9CVT - chains B and D of the 6 polymer chains in the assembly; structure by electron microscopy, 4.41 A resolution (low resolution: residue-level contacts below are approximate; hydrogen-bond / salt-bridge calls are withheld).

[Chain B]
Protein: Histone doublet miniH2B-H2A
UniProtKB: A0A097I1R9 (H2A_MELV); numbering as in UniProt (aligned over 1-168)
Amino-acid sequence (168 residues; row label = number of the first residue in the row):
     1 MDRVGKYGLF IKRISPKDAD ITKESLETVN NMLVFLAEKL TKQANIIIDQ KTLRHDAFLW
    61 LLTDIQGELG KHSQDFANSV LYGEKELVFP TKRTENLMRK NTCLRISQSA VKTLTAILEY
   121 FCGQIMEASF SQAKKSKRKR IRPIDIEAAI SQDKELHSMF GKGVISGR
Unresolved in the structure: 1-4

[Chain D]
Protein: Histone doublet H4-H3
UniProtKB: A0A097I2D0 (H4H3_MELV); residue numbers follow UniProt; this construct covers 1-216
Amino-acid sequence (216 residues; each row starts with the number of its first residue):
     1 MSKAGKKVKA QQHGHLADHV SVGETQIPKA STQHLLRKAG SLSAAGDTEV PIRGFVHMKL
    61 HKLVQKSLLA MQLAKRKTIM KSDVKKAAEL MHLPVFAIPT KDSGAKGSVF LSCRQKGAGS
   121 AGTGSETNSQ EVRSQMKSTC LIIPKERFRT MAKEISKKEG HDVHIAEAAL DMLQVIVESC
   181 TVRLLEKALV ITYSGKRTRV TSKDIETAFM LEHGPL
Unresolved in the structure: 1-14, 101-130, 213-216

[Interface between chain B and chain D]
Pairs across the interface (19; chain B residue first):
  Glu-24(B) / Ile-98(D)
  Glu-27(B) / Ile-98(D)
  Asn-31(B) / Ile-98(D)
  Met-32(B) / Phe-96(D)
  Ile-144(B) / Thr-139(D)
  Lys-162(B) / Pro-94(D)
  Lys-162(B) / Arg-183(D)
  Gly-163(B) / Pro-94(D)
  Val-164(B) / Pro-94(D)
  Val-164(B) / Val-95(D)
  Val-164(B) / Phe-96(D)
  Val-164(B) / Ser-179(D)
  Ile-165(B) / Phe-96(D)
  Gly-167(B) / Glu-178(D)
  Arg-168(B) / Lys-38(D)
  Arg-168(B) / Glu-178(D)
  Arg-168(B) / Ser-179(D)
  Arg-168(B) / Val-182(D)
  Arg-168(B) / Arg-183(D)
Other interface residues (no listed pair), chain B (13 interface residues in all): Thr-28, Phe-35
Other interface residues (no listed pair), chain D (11 interface residues in all): Val-175

[Summary]
Chain B and chain D form an interface of 13 and 11 residues respectively.
Chain B is Histone doublet miniH2B-H2A and chain D is Histone doublet H4-H3; the structure, Melbournevirus
Mini variant Nucleosome, was determined by electron microscopy.
